Entry 4WF8 (X-ray diffraction, 1.70 A resolution); this record covers chain A.

[Chain A]
Name: NS3 protein
Source organism: Hepatitis C virus
Reference sequence: X2G809 (X2G809_9HEPC); residues 1004-1180 here correspond to UniProt positions 4-180 (UniProt number = residue number - 1000)
Sequence (192 residues; numbered 989 to 1180; the number before each row is that of its first residue):
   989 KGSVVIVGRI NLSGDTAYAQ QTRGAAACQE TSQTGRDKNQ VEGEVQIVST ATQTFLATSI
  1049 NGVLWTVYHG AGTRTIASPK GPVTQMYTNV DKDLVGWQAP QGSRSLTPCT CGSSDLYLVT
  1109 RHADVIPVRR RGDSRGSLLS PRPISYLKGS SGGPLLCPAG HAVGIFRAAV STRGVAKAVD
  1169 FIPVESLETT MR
Construct notes: expression tag (989-1003); conflict A1013 (Leu13 in X2G809), A1014 (Leu14 in X2G809), A1015 (Gly15 in X2G809), Q1017 (Ile17 in X2G809), E1018 (Ile18 in X2G809), Q1021 (Leu21 in X2G809), S1047 (Cys47 in X2G809), L1052 (Cys52 in X2G809), T1072 (Ile72 in X2G809), Q1086 (Pro86 in X2G809), R1155 (Lys155 in X2G809), S1159 (Cys159 in X2G809)
Bound ions: Zn2+: C1097, C1099, C1145
Residues lining bound ligands: Asunaprevir (2R9; N-(tert-butoxycarbonyl)-3-methyl-L-valyl-(4R)-4-[(7-chloro-4-methoxyisoquinolin-1-yl)oxy]-N-{(1R,2S)-1-[(cyclopropylsulfonyl)carbamoyl]-2-ethenylcyclopropyl}-L-prolinamide): Q1041, T1042, F1043, Y1056, H1057, G1058, V1078, D1079, K1080, D1081, R1123, I1132, L1135, K1136, G1137, S1138, S1139, F1154, R1155, A1156, A1157, V1158, S1159, D1168
What the authors report for this chain:
  - catalytic residues: H1057, D1081, G1137
  - binding site for Asunaprevir: H1057, D1081, L1135 to G1137, S1138, S1139, R1155, A1156, A1157
  - contacts within the chain: R1155-D1168 (salt bridge)
  - conformationally variable residues (side-chain flip): D1168
  - mutagenesis - D1168A: decreased binding to Asunaprevir (citing earlier work)
  - mutagenesis - R1155K (2.7 to 142.7 nM): decreased binding to Asunaprevir

[In short]
Bound to chain A: Asunaprevir. The Zn2+ site is built by C1097, C1099 and C1145. From the paper: catalytic
residues H1057, D1081 and G1137; D1168A and R1155K reduce binding to Asunaprevir.
Chain A is NS3 protein (Hepatitis C virus); the structure, Crystal structure of NS3/4A protease in complex
with Asunaprevir, was determined by X-ray diffraction, deposited together with 4WH8 and 4WH6.
